5KUB - chains A and B of the 3 polymer chains in the assembly; structure by X-ray diffraction, 1.73 A resolution.

[Chain A]
Molecule: DNA-7-methylguanine glycosylase
Source organism: Bacillus cereus
Notes: EC 3.2.2.-
UniProtKB: C2T7T7 (C2T7T7_BACCE); numbering as in UniProt (aligned over 1-237)
Amino-acid sequence (241 residues; numbered -3 to 237; the number before each row is that of its first residue; numbers below 1 keep their minus sign (Gly-3 is residue -3)):
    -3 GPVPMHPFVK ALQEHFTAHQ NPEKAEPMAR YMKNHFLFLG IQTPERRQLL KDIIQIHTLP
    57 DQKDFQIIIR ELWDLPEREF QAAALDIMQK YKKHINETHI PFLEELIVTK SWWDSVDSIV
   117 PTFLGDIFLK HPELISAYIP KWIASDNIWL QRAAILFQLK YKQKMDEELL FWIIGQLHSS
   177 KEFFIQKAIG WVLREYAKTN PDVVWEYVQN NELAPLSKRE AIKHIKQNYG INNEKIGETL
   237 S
Unresolved in the structure: -3 to -2, 230-237
Construct notes: expression tag (-3 to 0)

[Chain B]
Molecule: 12-nt DNA strand
Sequence (12 nucleotides; each row starts with the number of its first residue):
     1 CCCGAXAGTC CG
Modified residues: NRI (phosphoric acid mono-(4-hydroxy-pyrrolidin-3-ylmethyl) ester) at position 6
Residues lining bound ligands: 2-amino-7-methyl-1,7-dihydro-6H-purin-6-one (MY6): DA5, NRI_6, DA7

[Chain A / chain B interface]
Residue-residue contacts (20):
  Tyr27(A) - DA7(B)  hydrogen bond to the base
  Tyr27(A) - DG8(B)  sugar contact
  Lys29(A) - DG8(B)  salt bridge to the phosphate
  Lys29(A) - DT9(B)  phosphate contact
  Trp109(A) - NRI_6(B)  sugar contact
  Trp109(A) - DA7(B)  hydrogen bond to the phosphate
  Asp113(A) - NRI_6(B)  sugar contact
  Arg148(A) - NRI_6(B)  hydrogen bond to the phosphate
  Arg148(A) - DA7(B)  salt bridge to the phosphate
  Phe179(A) - DA7(B)  sugar contact
  Phe180(A) - DA7(B)  phosphate contact
  Lys183(A) - NRI_6(B)  base contact
  Lys183(A) - DA7(B)  salt bridge to the phosphate
  Trp187(A) - DA5(B)  phosphate contact
  Trp187(A) - NRI_6(B)  sugar contact
  Arg190(A) - DA5(B)  hydrogen bond to the phosphate
  Arg190(A) - NRI_6(B)  base contact
  Lys194(A) - DG4(B)  hydrogen bond to the phosphate
  Lys194(A) - DA5(B)  salt bridge to the phosphate
  His220(A) - DA5(B)  salt bridge to the phosphate
Interface residues without a listed pair, chain A (15 interface residues in all): Trp108, Glu191, Lys219

[Overview]
15 residues of chain A and 6 residues of chain B are in contact; the contacts include 5 hydrogen bonds and 5
salt bridges. Polar pairs include Tyr27(A)-DA7(B), Trp109(A)-DA7(B) and Arg148(A)-NRI_6(B). Bound to chain B:
2-amino-7-methyl-1,7-dihydro-6H-purin-6-one.
Chain A is DNA-7-methylguanine glycosylase (Bacillus cereus) and chain B is a 12-nt DNA strand; the structure,
Bacillus cereus DNA glycosylase AlkD bound to 7-methylguanine nucleobase and DNA containing an
oxocarbenium-intermediate analog, was determined by X-ray diffraction.
